Entry 1NMP (X-ray diffraction, 2.20 A resolution); this record covers chains A and B of the 6 polymer chains in the assembly.

== Chain A (and B) ==
Molecule: Hypothetical protein ybgI
Organism: Escherichia coli, Escherichia coli O157:H7
Notes: chain B of this document is another copy of the same molecule, construct and numbering; everything in this record applies to it too
UniProtKB: P75743 (YBGI_ECOLI); residues 1-247 here = UniProt positions 1-247
Chain sequence (247 residues; row label = number of the first residue in the row):
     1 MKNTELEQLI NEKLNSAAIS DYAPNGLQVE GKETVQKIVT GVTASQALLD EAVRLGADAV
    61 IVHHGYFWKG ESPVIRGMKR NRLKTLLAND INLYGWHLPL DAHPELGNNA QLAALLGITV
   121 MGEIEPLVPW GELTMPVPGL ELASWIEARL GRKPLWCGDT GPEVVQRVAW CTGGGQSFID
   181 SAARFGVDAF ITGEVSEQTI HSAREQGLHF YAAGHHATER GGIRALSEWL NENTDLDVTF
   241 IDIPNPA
Bound ions: Mg2+ site 1: H63, D101, E219; Mg2+ site 2: H64, H215, E219
Reported in the primary citation:
  - Mg2+ coordination: H63, H64, D101, H215, E219

== Interface between chain A and chain B ==
Contacting residue pairs - 54 pairs, chain A then chain B:
  T43(A) - E197(B)  hydrogen bond
  T43(A) - H201(B)
  S45(A) - H201(B)
  S45(A) - E205(B)
  Q46(A) - E205(B)  hydrogen bond (backbone-side chain)
  H64(A) - E197(B)  salt bridge
  R76(A) - R184(B)
  M78(A) - H201(B)
  M78(A) - S202(B)
  M78(A) - E205(B)
  M78(A) - Q206(B)
  R82(A) - H201(B)
  R82(A) - E205(B)  salt bridge
  L155(A) - P246(B)  hydrophobic
  R184(A) - R76(B)
  E194(A) - V195(B)
  E194(A) - S196(B)  hydrogen bond
  E194(A) - E197(B)  hydrogen bond (side chain-backbone)
  V195(A) - E194(B)
  S196(A) - E194(B)
  S196(A) - A247(B)
  E197(A) - T43(B)  hydrogen bond
  E197(A) - H64(B)  salt bridge
  E197(A) - E194(B)  hydrogen bond (backbone-side chain)
  E197(A) - H215(B)
  E197(A) - N245(B)  hydrogen bond
  E197(A) - A247(B)
  I200(A) - N245(B)
  I200(A) - P246(B)
  I200(A) - A247(B)  hydrophobic
  H201(A) - T43(B)
  H201(A) - S45(B)
  H201(A) - M78(B)
  H201(A) - R82(B)
  H201(A) - N245(B)  hydrogen bond
  S202(A) - M78(B)
  R204(A) - P244(B)  hydrogen bond (side chain-backbone)
  R204(A) - P246(B)
  E205(A) - S45(B)
  E205(A) - Q46(B)  hydrogen bond (side chain-backbone)
  E205(A) - M78(B)
  E205(A) - R82(B)  salt bridge
  Q206(A) - M78(B)
  H215(A) - E197(B)
  P244(A) - R204(B)  hydrogen bond (backbone-side chain)
  N245(A) - E197(B)  hydrogen bond (side chain-backbone)
  N245(A) - I200(B)
  N245(A) - H201(B)
  N245(A) - R204(B)
  P246(A) - I200(B)
  P246(A) - R204(B)
  A247(A) - S196(B)
  A247(A) - E197(B)
  A247(A) - I200(B)  hydrophobic
Interface residues without a listed pair, chain A (26 interface residues in all): V42, D180
Interface residues without a listed pair, chain B (26 interface residues in all): A47, L155, D180

== Summary ==
Chain A and chain B each contribute 26 residues to their interface; the contacts include 12 hydrogen bonds and
4 salt bridges. Polar contacts include H64(A)-E197(B), R82(A)-E205(B) and T43(A)-E197(B). H63(A), D101(A) and
E219(A) coordinate Mg2+ site 1. From the paper: Mg2+ coordination by H63(A), H64(A) and D101(A) among others.
Chain A and chain B are both Hypothetical protein ybgI (Escherichia coli, Escherichia coli O157:H7); the
structure, Structural genomics, ybgI protein, unknown function, was determined by X-ray diffraction, deposited
together with 1LQA and 1NMO.
